PDB entry 6XSY | X-ray diffraction, 1.55 A resolution | chains A and B

== Chain A ==
Name: Tryptophan synthase alpha chain
From: Salmonella typhimurium (strain LT2 / SGSC1412 / ATCC 700720)
Notes: EC 4.2.1.20
Reference sequence: P00929 (TRPA_SALTY); residue numbers follow UniProt; this construct covers 1-268
Amino-acid sequence (268 residues; each row starts with the number of its first residue):
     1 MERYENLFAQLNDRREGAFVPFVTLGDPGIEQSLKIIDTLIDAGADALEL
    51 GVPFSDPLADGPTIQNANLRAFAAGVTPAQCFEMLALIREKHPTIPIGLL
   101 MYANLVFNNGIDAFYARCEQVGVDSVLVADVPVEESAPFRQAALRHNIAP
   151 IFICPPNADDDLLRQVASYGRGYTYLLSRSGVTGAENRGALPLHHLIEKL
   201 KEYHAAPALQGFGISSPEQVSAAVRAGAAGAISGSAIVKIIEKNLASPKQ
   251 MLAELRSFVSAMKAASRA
Ligand contacts: F9F (2-({[4-(trifluoromethoxy)phenyl]sulfonyl}amino)ethyl dihydrogen phosphate): Phe22, Glu49, Ala59, Asp60, Ile64, Leu100, Leu127, Ala129, Ile153, Tyr175, Leu177, Arg179, Thr183, Gly184, Ala185, Phe212, Gly213, Ile214, Ile232, Ser233, Gly234, Ser235
UniProt features mapped onto this chain:
  - active site (Proton acceptor): Glu49, Asp60

== Chain B ==
Name: Tryptophan synthase beta chain
From: Salmonella typhimurium (strain LT2 / SGSC1412 / ATCC 700720)
Notes: EC 4.2.1.20
Reference sequence: P0A2K1 (TRPB_SALTY); residue numbers follow UniProt; this construct covers 1-397
Amino-acid sequence (397 residues; numbered 1 to 397; the number before each row is that of its first residue):
     1 MTTLLNPYFGEFGGMYVPQILMPALNQLEEAFVSAQKDPEFQAQFADLLK
    51 NYAGRPTALTKCQNITAGTRTTLYLKREDLLHGGAHKTNQVLGQALLAKR
   101 MGKSEIIAETGAGQHGVASALASALLGLKCRIYMGAKDVERQSPNVFRMR
   151 LMGAEVIPVHSGSATLKDACNEALRDWSGSYETAHYMLGTAAGPHPYPTI
   201 VREFQRMIGEETKAQILDKEGRLPDAVIACVGGGSNAIGMFADFINDTSV
   251 GLIGVEPGGHGIETGEHGAPLKHGRVGIYFGMKAPMMQTADGQIEESYSI
   301 SAGLDFPSVGPQHAYLNSIGRADYVSITDDEALEAFKTLCRHEGIIPALE
   351 SSHALAHALKMMREQPEKEQLLVVNLAGRGDKDIFTVHDILKARGEI
Disordered / not traced: 1
Differences from the reference sequence: engineered mutation Ala377 (Ser in P0A2K1)
Bound ions: Cs+ site 1: Thr66, Thr69, Thr71; Cs+ site 2: Val231, Gly232, Glu256, Gly268, Leu304, Phe306, Ser308
Ligand contacts: KOU ((E)-N-({3-hydroxy-2-methyl-5-[(phosphonooxy)methyl]pyridin-4-yl}methylidene)-L-serine): Ala85, His86, Lys87, Glu109, Thr110, Gly111, Ala112, Gly113, Gln114, His115, Leu166, Gly189, Thr190, Cys230, Val231, Gly232, Gly233, Gly234, Ser235, Asn236, Ala302, Gly303, Leu304, Asp305, Ala348, Glu350, Ala377, Lys382
UniProt features mapped onto this chain:
  - modified residue: Lys87 (N6-(pyridoxal phosphate)lysine)

== How chain A and chain B interact ==
Pairs across the interface (65):
  Pro53(A) with Gln293(B), hydrogen bond (backbone-side chain)
  Phe54(A) with Gly292(B); Gln293(B)
  Ser55(A) with Lys167(B); Gln293(B), hydrogen bond (backbone-side chain); Ile294(B), hydrogen bond (side chain-backbone)
  Asp56(A) with Lys167(B), salt bridge; Asp168(B); Asn171(B), hydrogen bond; Tyr279(B), hydrogen bond; Ile294(B)
  Pro57(A) with Arg175(B), hydrogen bond (backbone-side chain)
  Leu58(A) with Pro18(B); Arg175(B)
  Asp60(A) with Arg175(B), hydrogen bond (backbone-side chain)
  Gln65(A) with Ser161(B); Arg175(B)
  Leu69(A) with Gly162(B)
  Phe72(A) with Gln293(B)
  Thr77(A) with Asp291(B)
  Pro78(A) with Asp291(B); Gln293(B)
  Ala103(A) with Ile278(B), hydrophobic
  Asn104(A) with Gly277(B); Ile278(B), hydrogen bond (side chain-backbone); Gln288(B), hydrogen bond; Gly292(B), hydrogen bond (side chain-backbone); Ile294(B)
  Leu105(A) with Asp291(B); Gly292(B)
  Phe107(A) with Val276(B); Gly277(B); Ile278(B), hydrophobic; Lys283(B)
  Asn108(A) with Arg275(B), hydrogen bond; Gln288(B); Ala290(B), hydrogen bond (side chain-backbone); Asp291(B), hydrogen bond (side chain-backbone); Gly292(B)
  Ala129(A) with Pro18(B)
  Asp130(A) with Tyr16(B); Val17(B), hydrogen bond (backbone-backbone); Pro18(B)
  Pro132(A) with Met15(B); Val17(B); Gln19(B); Met22(B), hydrophobic
  Val133(A) with Gln19(B), hydrogen bond (backbone-side chain)
  Glu134(A) with Gln19(B), hydrogen bond; Met22(B)
  Glu135(A) with Tyr8(B), hydrogen bond; Gly14(B); Met15(B), hydrogen bond (side chain-backbone); Tyr16(B), hydrogen bond
  Ile153(A) with Gln19(B)
  Pro155(A) with Ile20(B), hydrophobic
  Asn157(A) with Tyr181(B), hydrogen bond
  Leu162(A) with Gln19(B)
  Ser180(A) with Ile20(B); Ser178(B); Gly179(B)
  Gly181(A) with Ser178(B), hydrogen bond (backbone-backbone); Gly179(B)
  Val182(A) with Arg175(B); Ser178(B)
Other interface residues (no listed pair), chain A (35 interface residues in all): Ala59, Val131, Phe139, Pro156, Leu177
Other interface residues (no listed pair), chain B (36 interface residues in all): Thr2, Pro23, Glu172, Leu174, Met286, Thr289

== Summary ==
35 residues of chain A and 36 residues of chain B are in contact; the contacts include 21 hydrogen bonds and 1
salt bridge. Polar contacts include Asp56(A)-Lys167(B), Pro53(A)-Gln293(B) and Ser55(A)-Gln293(B). Ligands of
chain A: compound F9F. Ligands of chain B: compound KOU.
Here chain A is Tryptophan synthase alpha chain and chain B is Tryptophan synthase beta chain, both from
Salmonella typhimurium (strain LT2 / SGSC1412 / ATCC 700720). Entry 6XSY (The external aldimine crystal
structure of Salmonella typhimurium Tryptophan Synthase mutant beta-S377A with inhibitor
2-({[4-(trifluoromethoxy)phenyl]sulfonyl}amino)ethyl dihydrogen ...) was determined by X-ray diffraction.
